1RJE - chain A; structure by X-ray diffraction, 2.00 A resolution.

Chain A:
Molecule: carboxy methyl transferase for protein phosphatase 2A catalytic subunit
Source organism: Saccharomyces cerevisiae
Notes: EC 2.1.1.-
Reference sequence: Q04081 (Q04081_YEAST); residues 1-328 here = UniProt positions 1-328
Amino-acid sequence (334 residues; each row starts with the number of its first residue):
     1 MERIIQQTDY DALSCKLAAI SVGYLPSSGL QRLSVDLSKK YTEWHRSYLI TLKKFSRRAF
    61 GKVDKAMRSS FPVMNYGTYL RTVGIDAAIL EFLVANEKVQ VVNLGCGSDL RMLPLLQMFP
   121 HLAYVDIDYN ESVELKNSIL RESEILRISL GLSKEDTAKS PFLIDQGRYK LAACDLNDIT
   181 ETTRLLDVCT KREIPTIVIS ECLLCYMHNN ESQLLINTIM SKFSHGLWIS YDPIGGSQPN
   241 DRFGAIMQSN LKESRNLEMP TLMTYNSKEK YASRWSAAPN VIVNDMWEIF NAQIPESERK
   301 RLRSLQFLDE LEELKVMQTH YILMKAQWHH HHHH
Disordered / not traced: 1, 330-334
Construct notes: expression tag (329-334)
UniProt features mapped onto this chain:
  - binding site (S-adenosyl-L-methionine): Arg81, Gly105, Asp128, Asp175 to Asn177, Glu201
Ligand contacts: S-adenosylhomocysteine (SAH): Ile5, Gln6, Thr8, Asp9, Ala12, Lys16, Arg81, Gly105, Cys106, Gly107, Asp128, Tyr129, Ser132, Cys174, Asp175, Leu176, Asn177, Glu201, Cys202, Leu203, Tyr206
What the authors report for this chain:
  - catalytic residues: Arg81 (proposed by the authors, not directly observed)

Overview:
Ligands of chain A: S-adenosylhomocysteine. UniProt lists 7 S-adenosyl-L-methionine-binding residues. The
paper reports the catalytic residue Arg81.
Chain A is carboxy methyl transferase for protein phosphatase 2A catalytic subunit (Saccharomyces cerevisiae);
the structure, Structure of PPM1, a leucine carboxy methyltransferase involved in the regulation of protein
phosphatase 2A activity, was determined by X-ray diffraction (same publication as 1RJD, 1RJF and 1RJG).
